Entry 7WE6 (electron microscopy, 3.20 A resolution); this record covers chains A and Y of the 26 polymer chains in the assembly.

== Chain A ==
Protein: Type I-F CRISPR-associated protein Csy1
From: Pseudomonas aeruginosa
Reference sequence: A0A3A8DDU9 (A0A3A8DDU9_PSEAI); numbering as in UniProt (aligned over 1-434)
Amino-acid sequence (434 residues; numbered 1 to 434; the number before each row is that of its first residue):
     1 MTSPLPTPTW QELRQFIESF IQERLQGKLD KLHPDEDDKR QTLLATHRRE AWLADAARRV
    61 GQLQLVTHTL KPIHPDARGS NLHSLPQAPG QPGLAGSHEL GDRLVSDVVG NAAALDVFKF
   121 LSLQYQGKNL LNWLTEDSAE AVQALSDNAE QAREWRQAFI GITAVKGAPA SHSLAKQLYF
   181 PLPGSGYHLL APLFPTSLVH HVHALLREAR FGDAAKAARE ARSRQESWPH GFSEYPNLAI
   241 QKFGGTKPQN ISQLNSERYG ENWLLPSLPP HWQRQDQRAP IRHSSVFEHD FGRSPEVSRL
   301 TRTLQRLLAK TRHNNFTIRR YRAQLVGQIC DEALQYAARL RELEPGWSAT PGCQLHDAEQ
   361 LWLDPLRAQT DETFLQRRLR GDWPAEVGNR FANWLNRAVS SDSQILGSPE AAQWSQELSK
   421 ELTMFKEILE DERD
Disordered / not traced: 1-10
From the paper describing this entry:
  - mutagenesis - K247E, N250D: decreased binding to dsDNANS
  - binding site for the 54-nt DNA strand (chain Y): Lys247, Asn250
  - mutagenesis - K247E, K247E/N250D, N250D: decreased binding to dsDNASP
  - mutagenesis - K247E: abolished binding to 15-bp dsDNASP

== Chain Y ==
Molecule: 54-nt DNA strand
From: Pseudomonas aeruginosa
Sequence (54 nucleotides; numbered -10 to 43; the number before each row is that of its first residue; numbers below 1 keep their minus sign (DA-10 is residue -10)):
   -10 AGCAGCTGCA CCTTCACGGC GGGCTTGATG TCCGCGTCTA CCTGGATGGC TTCC
Disordered / not traced: -10 to 32

== How chain A and chain Y interact ==
Pairs across the interface (7):
  Gln62(A) - DT36(Y)  hydrogen bond to the phosphate
  Lys71(A) - DG34(Y)  sugar contact
  Arg78(A) - DA35(Y)  salt bridge to the phosphate
  Gly245(A) - DG33(Y)  hydrogen bond to the phosphate
  Thr246(A) - DG33(Y)  hydrogen bond to the phosphate
  Asn250(A) - DG33(Y)  sugar contact
  Asn250(A) - DG34(Y)  sugar contact
Also at the interface, not in a pair above, chain A (8 interface residues in all): Pro75, Lys247

== Summary ==
8 residues of chain A face 4 of chain Y across their interface, with 3 hydrogen bonds and 1 salt bridge. Polar
pairs include Gln62(A)-DT36(Y), Gly245(A)-DG33(Y) and Thr246(A)-DG33(Y). The paper reports a binding site for
the 54-nt DNA strand (chain Y) at Lys247(A) and Asn250(A); K247E, K247E/N250D and N250D of chain A reduce
binding to dsDNASP.
Here chain A is Type I-F CRISPR-associated protein Csy1 and chain Y is a 54-nt DNA strand, both from
Pseudomonas aeruginosa. Entry 7WE6 (Structure of Csy-AcrIF24-dsDNA) was determined by electron microscopy,
deposited together with 7ELM and 7ELN.
